PDB entry 4NB9 | X-ray diffraction, 2.05 A resolution | chains C and E of the 6 polymer chains in the assembly

== Chain C ==
Protein: Terminal oxygenase component of carbazole
Notes: EC 1.14.12.22
UniProt: Q84II6 (Q84II6_JANS3); residue numbers follow UniProt; this construct covers 1-384
Sequence (392 residues; each row starts with the number of its first residue):
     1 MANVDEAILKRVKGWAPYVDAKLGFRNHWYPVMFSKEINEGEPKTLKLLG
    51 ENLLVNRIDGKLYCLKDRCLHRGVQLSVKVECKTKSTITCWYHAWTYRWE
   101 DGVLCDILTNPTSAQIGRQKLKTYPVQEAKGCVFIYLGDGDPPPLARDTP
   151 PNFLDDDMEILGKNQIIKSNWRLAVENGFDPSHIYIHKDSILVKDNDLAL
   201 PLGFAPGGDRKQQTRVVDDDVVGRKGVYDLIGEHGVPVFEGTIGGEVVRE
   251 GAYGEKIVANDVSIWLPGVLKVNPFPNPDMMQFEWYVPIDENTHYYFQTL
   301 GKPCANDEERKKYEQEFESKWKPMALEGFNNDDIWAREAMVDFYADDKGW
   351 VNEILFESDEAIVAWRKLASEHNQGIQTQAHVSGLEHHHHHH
Not modelled in the structure: 1, 390-392
Construct notes: engineered mutation Val-262 (Ile in Q84II6); expression tag (385-392)
Bound ions: 2Fe-2S cluster Fe: Cys-69, His-71, Cys-90, His-93; Fe2+: His-183, His-187, Asp-333
Ligand contacts: 2Fe-2S cluster (FES): Cys-69, His-71, Arg-72, Val-74, Cys-90, Tyr-92, His-93, Ala-94, Trp-95
What the authors report for this chain:
  - mutagenesis - I262V: decreased catalytic activity on CAR (citing earlier work)

== Chain E ==
Protein: Ferredoxin CarAc
From: Pseudomonas resinovorans
Notes: EC 1.14.12.22
UniProt: Q8GI16 (CARAC_PSERE); numbering as in UniProt (aligned over 1-107)
Sequence (115 residues; each row starts with the number of its first residue):
     1 MNQIWLKVCAASDMQPGTIRRVNRVGAAPLAVYRVGDQFYATEDTCTHGI
    51 ASLSEGTLDGDVIECPFHGGAFNVCTGMPASSPCTVPLGVFEVEVKEGEV
   101 YVAGEKKLEHHHHHH
Not modelled in the structure: 1-2, 115
Construct notes: expression tag (108-115)
Bound ions: 2Fe-2S cluster Fe: Cys-46, His-48, Cys-65, His-68
Ligand contacts: 2Fe-2S cluster (FES): Cys-46, His-48, Gly-49, Ile-50, Ala-51, Cys-65, Phe-67, His-68, Gly-69, Gly-70, Pro-83, Cys-84
Swiss-Prot annotation at these positions:
  - binding site ([2Fe-2S] cluster): Cys-46, His-48, Cys-65, His-68

== Chain C / chain E interface ==
Contacting residue pairs - 16 pairs, chain C then chain E:
  Gln-115(C) / Gly-49(E)
  Arg-118(C) / Glu-43(E)  salt bridge
  Arg-118(C) / Thr-47(E)
  Arg-118(C) / Val-86(E)
  Arg-118(C) / Pro-87(E)  hydrogen bond (side chain-backbone)
  Gln-119(C) / Thr-47(E)  hydrogen bond (side chain-backbone)
  Gln-119(C) / Val-86(E)
  Leu-385(C) / Ser-82(E)
  Glu-386(C) / Ser-82(E)
  His-387(C) / Ala-80(E)  hydrogen bond (side chain-backbone)
  His-387(C) / Ser-81(E)
  His-387(C) / Ser-82(E)  hydrogen bond (backbone-backbone)
  His-388(C) / Ser-81(E)
  His-389(C) / Val-62(E)
  His-389(C) / Ala-80(E)
  His-389(C) / Ser-81(E)  hydrogen bond (backbone-side chain)
Other interface residues (no listed pair), chain E (13 interface residues in all): His-48, Asp-59, Gly-69, Gly-89

== Summary ==
The interface between chain C and chain E involves 8 residues on one side and 13 on the other, with 5 hydrogen
bonds and 1 salt bridge. Polar contacts include Arg-118(C)/Glu-43(E), Arg-118(C)/Pro-87(E) and
Gln-119(C)/Thr-47(E). Bound to chain C: 2Fe-2S cluster. The paper reports that I262V of chain C reduces
catalytic activity on CAR.
Here chain C is Terminal oxygenase component of carbazole and chain E is Ferredoxin CarAc (Pseudomonas
resinovorans). Entry 4NB9 (Oxygenase with Ile262 replaced by Val and ferredoxin complex of carbazole
1,9a-dioxygenase) was determined by X-ray diffraction together with 4NB8, 4NBA, 4NBB, 4NBC, 4NBD, 4NBE and 3
further entries from the same study.
